6MZX - chains A8 and A9 of the 9 polymer chains in the assembly; structure by electron microscopy, 3.00 A resolution.

# Chain A8 (and A9)
Protein: Microcompartments protein HO-5816
Source organism: Haliangium ochraceum
Notes: chain A9 of this document is another copy of the same molecule, construct and numbering; everything in this record applies to it too
UniProt: D0LID6 (D0LID6_HALO1); residue numbers follow UniProt; this construct covers 1-212
Sequence (212 residues; row label = number of the first residue in the row):
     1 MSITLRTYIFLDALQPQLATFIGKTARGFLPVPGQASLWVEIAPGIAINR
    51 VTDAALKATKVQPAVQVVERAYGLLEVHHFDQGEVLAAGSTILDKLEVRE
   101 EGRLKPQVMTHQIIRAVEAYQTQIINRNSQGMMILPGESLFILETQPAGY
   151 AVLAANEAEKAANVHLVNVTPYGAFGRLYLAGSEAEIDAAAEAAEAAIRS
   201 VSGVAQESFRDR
Disordered / not traced: 1-4, 206-212 (chain A9: 1-3, 206-212)

# How chain A8 and chain A9 interact
Pairs across the interface - 28 pairs, chain A8 then chain A9:
  Pro-16(A8) with Leu-135(A9)
  Gln-17(A8) with Leu-135(A9)
  Ala-19(A8) with Gln-123(A9)
  Thr-20(A8) with Gln-123(A9); Asn-126(A9); Met-133(A9)
  Phe-21(A8) with Met-133(A9)
  Gly-23(A8) with Gln-123(A9); Arg-127(A9)
  Lys-24(A8) with Asn-126(A9)
  Ala-26(A8) with Arg-127(A9), hydrogen bond (backbone-side chain)
  Leu-30(A8) with Gln-123(A9)
  Pro-31(A8) with Gln-123(A9), hydrogen bond (backbone-side chain)
  Ala-119(A8) with Val-32(A9), hydrophobic; Pro-33(A9)
  Gln-123(A8) with Gly-23(A9); Leu-30(A9)
  Asn-126(A8) with Lys-24(A9)
  Ser-129(A8) with Lys-24(A9), hydrogen bond (backbone-side chain)
  Gly-131(A8) with Gly-131(A9); Met-133(A9)
  Met-132(A8) with Met-132(A9), hydrophobic; Met-133(A9)
  Met-133(A8) with Thr-20(A9); Met-132(A9), hydrogen bond (backbone-side chain)
  Ile-134(A8) with Thr-20(A9)
  Pro-136(A8) with Pro-33(A9), hydrophobic
  Leu-166(A8) with Met-133(A9)
Interface residues without a listed pair, chain A8 (24 interface residues in all): Arg-27, Pro-33, Arg-127, Leu-135
Interface residues without a listed pair, chain A9 (16 interface residues in all): Pro-16, Ile-134, Pro-136

# Summary
24 residues of chain A8 face 16 of chain A9 across their interface, with 4 hydrogen bonds. Polar contacts
include Ala-26(A8)/Arg-127(A9), Pro-31(A8)/Gln-123(A9) and Ser-129(A8)/Lys-24(A9).
Chain A8 and chain A9 are both Microcompartments protein HO-5816 (Haliangium ochraceum); the structure,
Cryo-EM structure of the HO BMC shell: Icosahedral reconstruction (main population), was determined by
electron microscopy (same publication as 6MZU, 6MZV, 6MZY, 6N06, 6N07, 6N09, 6N0F and 6N0G).
